PDB entry 1KVM | X-ray diffraction, 2.06 A resolution | chain A

== Chain A ==
Protein: beta-lactamase
Organism: Escherichia coli
Notes: EC 3.5.2.6
Reference sequence: P00811 (AMPC_ECOLI); residues 4-361 here correspond to UniProt positions 20-377 (UniProt number = residue number + 16)
Chain sequence (358 residues; each row starts with the number of its first residue):
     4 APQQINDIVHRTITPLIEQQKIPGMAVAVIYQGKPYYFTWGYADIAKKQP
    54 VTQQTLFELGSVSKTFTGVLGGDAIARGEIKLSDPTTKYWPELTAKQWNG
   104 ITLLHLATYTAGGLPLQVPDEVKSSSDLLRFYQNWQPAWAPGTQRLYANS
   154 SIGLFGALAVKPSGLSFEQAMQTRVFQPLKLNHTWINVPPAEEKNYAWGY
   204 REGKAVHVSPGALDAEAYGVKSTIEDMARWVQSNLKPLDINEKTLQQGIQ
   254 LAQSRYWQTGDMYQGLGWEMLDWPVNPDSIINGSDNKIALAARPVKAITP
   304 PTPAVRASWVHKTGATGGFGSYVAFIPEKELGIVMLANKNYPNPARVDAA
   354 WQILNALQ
Disordered / not traced: 287, 290-292
UniProt features mapped onto this chain:
  - active site: Ser64 (Acyl-ester intermediate)
  - binding site (a beta-lactam): Ser64, Gln120, Tyr150, Asn152, Ala318, Asn343

== Summary ==
From UniProt: active-site residue Ser64 and 6 beta-lactam-binding residues.
Chain A is beta-lactamase (Escherichia coli); the structure, X-ray Crystal Structure of AmpC WT beta-Lactamase
in Complex with Covalently Bound Cephalothin, was determined by X-ray diffraction together with 1KVL from the
same study.
